1TWH - chains A and F of the 10 polymer chains in the assembly; structure by X-ray diffraction, 3.40 A resolution.

# Chain A
Protein: DNA-directed RNA polymerase II largest subunit
From: Saccharomyces cerevisiae
Notes: EC 2.7.7.6
Reference sequence: P04050 (RPB1_YEAST); numbering as in UniProt (aligned over 1-1733)
Sequence (1733 residues; numbered 1 to 1733; the number before each row is that of its first residue):
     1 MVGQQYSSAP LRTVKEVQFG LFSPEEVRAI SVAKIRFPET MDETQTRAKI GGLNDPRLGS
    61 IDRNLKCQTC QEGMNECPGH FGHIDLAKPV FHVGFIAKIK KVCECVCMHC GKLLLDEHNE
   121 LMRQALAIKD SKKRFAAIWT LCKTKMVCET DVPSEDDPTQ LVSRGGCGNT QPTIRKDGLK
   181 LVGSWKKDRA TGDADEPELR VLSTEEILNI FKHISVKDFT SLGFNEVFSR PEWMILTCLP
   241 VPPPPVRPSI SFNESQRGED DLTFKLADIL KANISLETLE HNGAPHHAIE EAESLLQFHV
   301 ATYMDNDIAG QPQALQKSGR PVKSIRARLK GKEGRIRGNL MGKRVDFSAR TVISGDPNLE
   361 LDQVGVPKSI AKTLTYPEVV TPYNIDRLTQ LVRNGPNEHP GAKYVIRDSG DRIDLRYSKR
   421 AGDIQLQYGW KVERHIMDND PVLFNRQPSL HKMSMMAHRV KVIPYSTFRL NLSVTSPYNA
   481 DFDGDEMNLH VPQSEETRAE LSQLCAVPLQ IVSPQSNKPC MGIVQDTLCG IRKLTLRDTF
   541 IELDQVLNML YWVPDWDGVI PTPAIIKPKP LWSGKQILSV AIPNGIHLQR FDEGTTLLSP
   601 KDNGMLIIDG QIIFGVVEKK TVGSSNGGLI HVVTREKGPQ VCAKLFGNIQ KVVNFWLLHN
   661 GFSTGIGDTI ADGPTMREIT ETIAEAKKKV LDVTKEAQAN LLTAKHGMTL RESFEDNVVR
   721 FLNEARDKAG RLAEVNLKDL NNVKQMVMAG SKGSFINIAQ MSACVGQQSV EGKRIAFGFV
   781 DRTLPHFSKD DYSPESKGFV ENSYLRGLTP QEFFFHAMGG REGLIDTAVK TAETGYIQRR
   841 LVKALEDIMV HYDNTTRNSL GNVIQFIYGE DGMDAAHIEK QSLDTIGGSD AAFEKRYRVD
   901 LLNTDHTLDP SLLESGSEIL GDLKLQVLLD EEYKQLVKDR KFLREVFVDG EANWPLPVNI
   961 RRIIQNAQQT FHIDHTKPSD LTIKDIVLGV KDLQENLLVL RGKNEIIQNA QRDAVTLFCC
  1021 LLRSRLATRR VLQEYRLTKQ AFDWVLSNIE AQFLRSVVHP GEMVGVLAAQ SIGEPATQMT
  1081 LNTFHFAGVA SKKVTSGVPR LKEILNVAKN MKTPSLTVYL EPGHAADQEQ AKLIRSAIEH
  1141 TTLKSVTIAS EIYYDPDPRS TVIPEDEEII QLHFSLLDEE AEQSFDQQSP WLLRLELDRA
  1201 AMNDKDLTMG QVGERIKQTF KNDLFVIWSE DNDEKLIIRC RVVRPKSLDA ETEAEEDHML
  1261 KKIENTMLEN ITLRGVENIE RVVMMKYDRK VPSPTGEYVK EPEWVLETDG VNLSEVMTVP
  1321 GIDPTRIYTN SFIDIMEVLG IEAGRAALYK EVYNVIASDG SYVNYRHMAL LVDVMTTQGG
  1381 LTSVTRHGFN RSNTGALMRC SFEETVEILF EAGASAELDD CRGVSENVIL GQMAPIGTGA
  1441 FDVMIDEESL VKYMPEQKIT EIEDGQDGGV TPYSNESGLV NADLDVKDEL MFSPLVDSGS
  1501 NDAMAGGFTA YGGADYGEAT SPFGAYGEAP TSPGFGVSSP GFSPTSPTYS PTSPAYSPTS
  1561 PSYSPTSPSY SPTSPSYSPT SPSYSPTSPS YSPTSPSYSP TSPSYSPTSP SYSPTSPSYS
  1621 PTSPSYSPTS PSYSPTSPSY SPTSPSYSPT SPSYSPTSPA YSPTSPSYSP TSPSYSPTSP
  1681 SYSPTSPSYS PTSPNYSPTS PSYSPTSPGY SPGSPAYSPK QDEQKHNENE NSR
Not modelled in the structure: 1-2, 249-260, 306-323, 328-345, 1082-1091, 1174-1175, 1177-1186, 1244-1253, 1386-1404, 1451-1733
Metal / ion sites: Zn2+ site 1: Cys67, Cys70, Cys77, His80; Zn2+ site 2: Cys107, Cys110, Cys148, Cys167; Mn2+ site 1: Asp481, Asp483, Asp485 (together with ATP); Mn2+ site 2: Asp481, Asp483 (together with ATP) (shared with 1 residue of chain B)
Small-molecule neighbours: ATP: Asp481, Asp483, Asp485, Thr1080
UniProt features mapped onto this chain:
  - region: Pro248 to Asp260 (Lid loop), Asn306 to Lys323 (Rudder loop), Pro810 to Glu822 (Bridging helix)
  - binding site (Zn(2+)): Cys67, Cys70, Cys77, His80, Cys107, Cys110, Cys148, Cys167
  - binding site (Mg(2+)): Asp481, Asp483, Asp485
  - modified residue: Thr1471 (Phosphothreonine)
  - cross-link (Glycyl lysine isopeptide (Lys-Gly)): Lys695 (interchain with G-Cter in ubiquitin), Lys1246 (interchain with G-Cter in ubiquitin), Lys1350 (interchain with G-Cter in ubiquitin)

# Chain F
Protein: DNA-directed RNA polymerases I, II, and III 23 kDa polypeptide
From: Saccharomyces cerevisiae
Notes: EC 2.7.7.6
Reference sequence: P20435 (RPB6_YEAST); residues 1-155 here = UniProt positions 1-155
Sequence (155 residues; each row starts with the number of its first residue):
     1 MSDYEEAFND GNENFEDFDV EHFSDEETYE EKPQFKDGET TDANGKTIVT GGNGPEDFQQ
    61 HEQIRRKTLK EKAIPKDQRA TTPYMTKYER ARILGTRALQ ISMNAPVFVD LEGETDPLRI
   121 AMKELAEKKI PLVIRRYLPD GSFEDWSVEE LIVDL
Not modelled in the structure: 1-71, 155
UniProt features mapped onto this chain:
  - region: Leu111 to Leu132 (Leucine-zipper)
  - modified residue: Ser24 (Phosphoserine)

# Chain A / chain F interface
Pairs across the interface - 66 pairs, chain A then chain F:
  Val379(A) with Ser102(F)
  Val380(A) with Asn104(F), hydrogen bond (backbone-side chain)
  Thr381(A) with Ser102(F); Asn104(F)
  Pro382(A) with Asn104(F)
  Tyr383(A) with Ile101(F); Val107(F); Leu111(F), hydrophobic; Thr115(F)
  Gly429(A) with Asn104(F)
  Glu495(A) with Ala98(F); Leu99(F); Ser102(F); Pro117(F)
  Glu496(A) with Leu99(F)
  Ala499(A) with Gly95(F)
  Ser502(A) with Leu118(F)
  Gln503(A) with Arg90(F)
  Leu504(A) with Lys87(F); Ala91(F), hydrophobic
  His851(A) with Pro139(F)
  Tyr852(A) with Thr81(F); Glu89(F), hydrogen bond; Arg136(F); Tyr137(F)
  Asp853(A) with Leu138(F); Pro139(F)
  Arg857(A) with Pro139(F)
  Asp874(A) with Lys87(F), salt bridge
  Arg1001(A) with Ala80(F); Pro83(F)
  Leu1054(A) with Tyr84(F)
  Arg1055(A) with Asp154(F), salt bridge
  His1059(A) with Thr86(F); Lys87(F), hydrogen bond (side chain-backbone)
  Pro1060(A) with Thr86(F); Tyr88(F)
  Gly1061(A) with Tyr88(F)
  Glu1062(A) with Lys87(F), salt bridge; Tyr88(F), hydrogen bond
  Gly1437(A) with Tyr88(F)
  Thr1438(A) with Tyr88(F), hydrogen bond (side chain-backbone); Arg92(F), hydrogen bond (backbone-side chain)
  Phe1441(A) with Tyr88(F); Glu89(F); Arg92(F), hydrogen bond (backbone-side chain); Ile134(F), hydrophobic; Arg135(F)
  Asp1442(A) with Val133(F); Ile134(F); Arg135(F), hydrogen bond (backbone-backbone); Tyr137(F), hydrogen bond
  Val1443(A) with Arg92(F); Leu132(F), hydrophobic; Val133(F)
  Met1444(A) with Leu132(F); Val133(F), hydrogen bond (backbone-backbone); Arg135(F); Asp145(F)
  Ile1445(A) with Leu132(F), hydrophobic
  Asp1446(A) with Pro131(F), hydrogen bond (backbone-backbone); Leu132(F); Val133(F); Glu149(F)
  Ser1449(A) with Pro131(F); Glu149(F), hydrogen bond
Interface residues without a listed pair, chain A (39 interface residues in all): Tyr428, Gly1002, Met1433, Gly1439, Ala1440, Glu1448
Interface residues without a listed pair, chain F (41 interface residues in all): Thr82, Met85, Leu94, Thr96, Met103, Ala105, Ser147

# Summary
39 residues of chain A and 41 residues of chain F are in contact, with 12 hydrogen bonds and 3 salt bridges.
Polar pairs include Asp874(A)-Lys87(F), Arg1055(A)-Asp154(F) and Glu1062(A)-Lys87(F). Ligands of chain A: ATP.
Chain A is DNA-directed RNA polymerase II largest subunit and chain F is DNA-directed RNA polymerases I, II,
and III 23 kDa polypeptide, both from Saccharomyces cerevisiae; the structure, RNA polymerase II complexed
with 2'dATP, was determined by X-ray diffraction together with 1R9S, 1R9T, 1TWA, 1TWC, 1TWF and 1TWG from the
same study.
